PDB entry 8Z83 | electron microscopy, 2.60 A resolution | chains L and H of the 36 polymer chains in the assembly

== Chain L ==
Protein: Reaction center protein L chain
Organism: Halorhodospira halophila
UniProt: A0A2L1K3P0 (A0A2L1K3P0_HALHA); numbering as in UniProt (aligned over 1-276)
Chain sequence (276 residues; each row starts with the number of its first residue):
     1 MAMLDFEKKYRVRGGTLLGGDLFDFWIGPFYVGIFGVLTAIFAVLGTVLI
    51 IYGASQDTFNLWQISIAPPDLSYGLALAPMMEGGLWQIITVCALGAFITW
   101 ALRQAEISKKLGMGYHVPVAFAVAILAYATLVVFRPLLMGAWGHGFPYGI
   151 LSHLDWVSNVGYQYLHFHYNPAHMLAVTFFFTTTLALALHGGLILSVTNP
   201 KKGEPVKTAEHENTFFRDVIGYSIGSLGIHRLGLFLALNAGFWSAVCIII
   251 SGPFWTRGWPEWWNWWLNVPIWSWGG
Unresolved in the structure: 1, 276
Construct notes: conflict T99 (Ala in A0A2L1K3P0), P205 (Ser in A0A2L1K3P0), I220 (Val in A0A2L1K3P0), G241 (Ala in A0A2L1K3P0)
Ion coordination: Fe ion: H190, H230 (shared with 3 residues of chain M)
Ligand contacts:
  - bacteriochlorophyll a (BCL), molecule 1: A40, I41, V44
  - bacteriochlorophyll a (BCL), molecule 2: F42, L45, I88, V91, C92
  - bacteriochlorophyll a (BCL), molecule 3: T47, I50, F97, Y128, L131, F146, I150, L151, H153, L154, W156, V157
  - bacteriochlorophyll a (BCL), molecule 4: F97, F121, A124, I125, A127, Y128, L131, W156, V157, S158, V160, G161, Y162, F167, H168, H173, A176, V177, F180, F181, S244, A245, C247, I248
  - bacteriochlorophyll a (BCL), molecule 5: V157, Y162, H168, F181
  - bacteriochlorophyll a (BCL), molecule 6: H168, H173, M174, V177, T178, F181, T182, L185
  - bacteriopheophytin a (BPH), molecule 1: T39, F42, A43, G46, T47, I50, I89, C92, A93, A96, F97, W100, Q104, V117, A120, F121, V123, A124, Y128, F146, Y148, G149, I150, H153, F180, A237, L238, G241
  - bacteriopheophytin a (BPH), molecule 2: F181, T184, L185, A188, L189, F216, V219, I220
  - menaquinone 8 (MQ8): F30, A43, V44, T47, W100
  - Ubiquinone-8 (UQ8), molecule 1: L17, L18, F35, L38, F42, L75, A76, L77, W86, Q87, T90, V91, L94, G95, I98, T99, L102, V133, W142
  - Ubiquinone-8 (UQ8), molecule 2: P171, M174, L175, T178, W263
  - Ubiquinone-8 (UQ8), molecule 3: L175, T178, F179, T182, L185, A186, L189, H190, L193, I194, E212, N213, F216, I220, Y222, S223, I224, G225, S226, I229, L232, L236
  - Z41 ((2S)-3-hydroxypropane-1,2-diyl dihexadecanoate): F134, L138, P171, A172, W243, I249, I250, F254, W262, W263, W265, W266

== Chain H ==
Protein: Photosynthetic reaction center H subunit
Organism: Halorhodospira halophila
Chain sequence (278 residues; numbered 1 to 278; the number before each row is that of its first residue):
     1 MEGTGALTDYMNVAQMTLYAFWLFLAGLIVYLRMEDKREGYPLQAEANEN
    51 CNRTPEKKLGFPAPPSPKVFKLADGRSIQVPRAEKTDYELNTQLRAEPTA
   101 PWDGAPLEPTGNPMVDGLGPAAWAKREDEPEVTHGGKQKICPLRVATEFE
   151 VGMSRDVARFWPEIDPDPRGYQVLGCDGKVAGKIVDIWVDRGELRPMYLE
   201 MDLSGVGSSGDRVLLPINFARVGYDSKVRVNAITGQQFTDVPRLREADRI
   251 SPQEEDFITGYFGGGVLYAVPGRTEPFL
Ligand contacts: bacteriochlorophyll a (BCL): D156, V157, F160, W161, I164

== Chain L / chain H interface ==
Contacting residue pairs (80):
  A2(L) - L43(H)  hydrophobic
  A2(L) - Q44(H)
  A2(L) - E49(H)  hydrogen bond (backbone-side chain)
  A2(L) - K58(H)
  M3(L) - L43(H)
  M3(L) - Q44(H)  hydrogen bond (backbone-backbone)
  L4(L) - G40(H)
  L4(L) - Y41(H)  hydrophobic
  L4(L) - L43(H)  hydrophobic
  D5(L) - G40(H)  hydrogen bond (backbone-backbone)
  D5(L) - Y41(H)
  D5(L) - E89(H)
  D5(L) - L90(H)
  F6(L) - G40(H)
  F6(L) - E89(H)
  K8(L) - E46(H)  salt bridge
  K8(L) - L94(H)
  K8(L) - L107(H)
  K9(L) - E89(H)  salt bridge
  K9(L) - L94(H)
  K9(L) - L118(H)
  K9(L) - G119(H)  hydrogen bond (backbone-backbone)
  K9(L) - A122(H)
  K9(L) - W123(H)
  Y10(L) - G119(H)
  Y10(L) - A122(H)  hydrophobic
  R11(L) - P106(H)
  R11(L) - L107(H)  hydrogen bond (backbone-backbone)
  V12(L) - P106(H)
  V12(L) - L107(H)
  V12(L) - G119(H)
  V12(L) - P120(H)
  V12(L) - Y268(H)
  R13(L) - T99(H)
  R13(L) - P106(H)
  R13(L) - L107(H)  hydrogen bond (backbone-backbone)
  R13(L) - E108(H)  salt bridge
  R13(L) - T274(H)  hydrogen bond (backbone-side chain)
  R13(L) - E275(H)  salt bridge
  G14(L) - T274(H)
  G15(L) - L267(H)
  G15(L) - T274(H)
  T16(L) - E275(H)
  T16(L) - P276(H)
  L17(L) - P276(H)
  L17(L) - F277(H)  hydrogen bond (backbone-backbone)
  L17(L) - L278(H)
  L18(L) - L278(H)
  G19(L) - L278(H)
  G20(L) - P276(H)
  D24(L) - P106(H)
  F25(L) - W102(H)  hydrophobic
  F25(L) - G104(H)
  W26(L) - G104(H)  hydrogen bond (backbone-backbone)
  W26(L) - P106(H)  hydrophobic
  K109(L) - V266(H)
  K109(L) - L267(H)
  K109(L) - R273(H)  hydrogen bond (side chain-backbone)
  K110(L) - P120(H)
  K110(L) - L267(H)
  L111(L) - P120(H)
  G112(L) - P120(H)
  G112(L) - V266(H)
  T198(L) - F70(H)
  N199(L) - K68(H)  hydrogen bond
  E204(L) - K71(H)
  P205(L) - K71(H)
  P205(L) - L72(H)
  P205(L) - A73(H)
  V206(L) - F70(H)  hydrophobic
  V206(L) - K71(H)  hydrogen bond (backbone-backbone)
  A209(L) - E193(H)
  E210(L) - T133(H)
  E210(L) - H134(H)  hydrogen bond (side chain-backbone)
  E210(L) - G192(H)
  H211(L) - H134(H)
  N213(L) - G192(H)
  S226(L) - E193(H)  hydrogen bond
  S226(L) - R195(H)  hydrogen bond
  L227(L) - R195(H)
Other interface residues (no listed pair), chain L (38 interface residues in all): G203, T208
Other interface residues (no listed pair), chain H (46 interface residues in all): E39, A45, T86, D103, G117, G263

== Summary ==
Chain L and chain H form an interface of 38 and 46 residues respectively; the contacts include 15 hydrogen
bonds and 4 salt bridges. Polar contacts include K8(L)-E46(H), K9(L)-E89(H) and R13(L)-E108(H).
Chain L is Reaction center protein L chain and chain H is Photosynthetic reaction center H subunit, both from
Halorhodospira halophila; the structure, Photosynthetic LH1-RC complex from the purple bacterium
Halorhodospira halophila, was determined by electron microscopy (same publication as 8Z82).
